PDB entry 6WDN | electron microscopy, 3.20 A resolution | chains B and E of the 10 polymer chains in the assembly

== Chain B ==
Molecule: Calcium uptake protein 1, mitochondrial
Organism: Homo sapiens
UniProt: Q9BPX6 (MICU1_HUMAN); numbering as in UniProt (aligned over 104-466)
Amino-acid sequence (363 residues; numbered 104 to 466; the number before each row is that of its first residue):
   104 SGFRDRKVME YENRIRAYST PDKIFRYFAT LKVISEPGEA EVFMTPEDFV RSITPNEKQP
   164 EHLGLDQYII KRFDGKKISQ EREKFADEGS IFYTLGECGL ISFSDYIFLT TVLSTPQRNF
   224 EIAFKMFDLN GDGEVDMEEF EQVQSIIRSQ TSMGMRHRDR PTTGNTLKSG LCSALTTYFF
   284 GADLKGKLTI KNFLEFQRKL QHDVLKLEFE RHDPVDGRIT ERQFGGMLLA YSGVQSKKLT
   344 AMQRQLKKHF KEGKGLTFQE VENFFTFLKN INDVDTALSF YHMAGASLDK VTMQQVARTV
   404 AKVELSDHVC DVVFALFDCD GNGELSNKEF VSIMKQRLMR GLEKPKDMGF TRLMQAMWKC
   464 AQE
Unresolved in the structure: 176-186
Curated features (UniProtKB/Swiss-Prot):
  - region: K126 to R129 (K/R-ring), R259 to R263 (K/R-ring), R455 to Q465 (C-helix region)
  - binding site (Ca(2+)): D231, N233, D235, E237, E242, D421, D423, N425, E427, E432
  - modified residue: S122 (Phosphoserine), R455 (Asymmetric dimethylarginine)
  - natural variant: R129 (R129P: In MPXPS; uncertain significance), R185 (deletion: In MPXPS)
  - mutagenesis: F106 (F106A: Slightly decreased ability to inhibit MCU channel activity in absence of calcium), Y114 (Y114A: Decreased ability to inhibit MCU channel activity in absence of calcium), R117 (R117A: Slightly decreased ability to inhibit MCU channel activity in absence of calcium), R119 (R119E: Impaired interaction with MCU; R119K: Does not affect interaction with MCU), Y121 (Y121A: Decreased ability to inhibit MCU channel activity in absence of calcium), K126 to R129 (Abolished ability to inhibit MCU channel activity in absence of calcium; when associated with 259-E--E-263), K126 (K126A: Abolished ability to inhibit MCU channel activity in absence of calcium; K126E: Abolished ability to inhibit MCU in absence of calcium), R129 (R129A: Decreased ability to inhibit MCU channel activity in absence of calcium), R154 (R154K: Does not affect interaction with MCU; R154Q: Impaired interaction with MCU), R221 (R221A: Abolishes homooligomerization), D231 (D231A: Abolishes mitochondrial Ca(2+) uptake; when associated with A-242; A-421 and A-432), E242 (E242A/K: Abolishes mitochondrial Ca(2+) uptake; when associated with A-231; A-421 and A-432), 12 further mutagenesis entries in UniProt
What the authors report for this chain:
  - mutagenesis - K126A/R129A, K126E, R129E: unchanged binding to Calcium uniporter protein, mitochondrial (chain E)

== Chain E ==
Molecule: Calcium uniporter protein, mitochondrial
Organism: Homo sapiens
UniProt: Q8NE86 (MCU_HUMAN); residues 169-346 here = UniProt positions 169-346
Amino-acid sequence (178 residues; numbered 169 to 346; the number before each row is that of its first residue):
   169 SHENAATLND VKTLVQQLYT TLCIEQHQLN KERELIERLE DLKEQLAPLE KVRIEISRKA
   229 EKRTTLVLWG GLAYMATQFG ILARLTWWEY SWDIMEPVTY FITYGSAMAM YAYFVMTRQE
   289 YVYPEARDRQ YLLFFHKGAK KSRFDLEKYN QLKDAIAQAE MDLKRLRDPL QVHLPLRQ
Unresolved in the structure: 169, 344-346
Curated features (UniProtKB/Swiss-Prot):
  - region: T285 to V290 (Juxtamembrane helix)
  - motif: W260 to Y268 (Selectivity filter)
  - binding site (Ca(2+)): E264
  - modified residue: K332 (N6-acetyllysine)
  - mutagenesis: K180 (K180A: No effect on calcium uptake, oligomerization and interaction with MICU1 and MICU2), C191 (C191A: Does not affect glutathionylation in response to reactive oxygen species), L240 (L240W: Abolished calcium uptake), A241 (A241W: Abolished interaction with EMRE/SMDT1 and calcium uptake), G248 (G248W: Abolished calcium uptake), E257 (E257A: According to a report, inhibits calcium uptake. According to a subsequent report, does not affect greatly calcium uptake; E257S: Does not affect greatly calcium uptake), S259 (S259A: Does not inhibit calcium uptake. Strongly reduced sensitivity to ruthenium red inhibition; S259R: Prevents entrance of calcium into the pore), W260 (W260A/F/Y: Abolished mitochondrial calcium uptake), D261 to E264 (Dominant negative (DN) mutant; inhibits calcium uptake. Inhibits calcium channel activity ...), D261 (D261A/Q: Abolished interaction with MICU1; D261E: Partially functional; does not completely abolish calcium channel activity. Does not affect interaction with MICU1), I262 (I262V/A: Does not affect mitochondrial calcium uptake), M263 (M263A: Reduced but not abolished mitochondrial calcium uptake), 11 further mutagenesis entries in UniProt

== How chain B and chain E interact ==
Pairs across the interface - 9 pairs, chain B then chain E:
  G105(B) with Y258(E)
  F106(B) with E257(E); Y258(E)
  R107(B) with E257(E), hydrogen bond (side chain-backbone); Y258(E)
  V111(B) with I262(E), hydrophobic
  Y114(B) with D261(E), hydrogen bond; I262(E), hydrophobic
  K126(B) with D261(E), salt bridge
Also at the interface, not in a pair above, chain B (7 interface residues in all): L168
From the paper, about this interface:
  - specific contacts: Y114(B)-D261(E) (hydrogen bond), K126(B)-D261(E)
  - hot spots on chain B (mutagenesis) - K126E/R129E: decreased binding to Calcium uniporter protein, mitochondrial (chain E)
  - hot spots on chain B (mutagenesis) - Y114A/Y121A/K126A/R129A: abolished binding to Calcium uniporter protein, mitochondrial (chain E)

== Overview ==
7 residues of chain B face 4 of chain E across their interface; the contacts include 2 hydrogen bonds and 1
salt bridge. Polar contacts include K126(B)-D261(E), R107(B)-E257(E) and Y114(B)-D261(E). The paper describes
a hydrogen bond between Y114(B) and D261(E); a contact between K126(B) and D261(E). From the paper:
K126E/R129E of chain B reduce binding to Calcium uniporter protein, mitochondrial (chain E);
Y114A/Y121A/K126A/R129A of chain B abolish binding to Calcium uniporter protein, mitochondrial (chain E); 5
substitutions were tested in all.
Chain B is Calcium uptake protein 1, mitochondrial and chain E is Calcium uniporter protein, mitochondrial,
both from Homo sapiens; the structure, Cryo-EM structure of mitochondrial calcium uniporter holocomplex in low
Ca2+, was determined by electron microscopy, deposited together with 6WDO.
